Entry 1DLK (X-ray diffraction, 2.14 A resolution); this record covers chains B and E of the 3 polymer chains in the assembly.

[Chain B]
Molecule: Thrombin heavy chain
Organism: Bos taurus
Notes: EC 3.4.21.1
UniProtKB: P00766 (CTRA_BOVIN); residues 16-245 here = UniProt positions 16-245
Amino-acid sequence (230 residues; row label = number of the first residue in the row):
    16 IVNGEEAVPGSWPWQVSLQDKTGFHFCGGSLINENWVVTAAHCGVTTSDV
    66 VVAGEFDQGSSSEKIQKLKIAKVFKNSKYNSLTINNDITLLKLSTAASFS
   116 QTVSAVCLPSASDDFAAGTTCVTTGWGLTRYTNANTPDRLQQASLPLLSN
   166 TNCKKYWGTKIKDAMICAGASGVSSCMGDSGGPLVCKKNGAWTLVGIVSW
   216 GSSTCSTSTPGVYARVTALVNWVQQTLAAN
Disulfide bonds: C42-C58, C136-C201, C168-C182, C191-C220

[Chain E]
Molecule: peptidic inhibitor
Amino-acid sequence (5 residues; numbered 1 to 5; the number before each row is that of its first residue):
     1 XGGXX
Modified residues: PHQ (benzyl chlorocarbonate) at position 1; HPH ((2S)-2-amino-3-phenylpropane-1,1-diol) at position 4; 0QE (chloromethane) at position 5

[Chain B / chain E interface]
Residue-residue contacts - 24 pairs, chain B then chain E:
  H57(B) with G3(E); HPH_4(E), hydrogen bond (side chain-backbone); 0QE_5(E), covalent bond
  L97(B) with PHQ_1(E)
  T98(B) with PHQ_1(E)
  I99(B) with G3(E)
  K175(B) with PHQ_1(E)
  S190(B) with HPH_4(E)
  C191(B) with HPH_4(E)
  M192(B) with G3(E); HPH_4(E)
  G193(B) with HPH_4(E), hydrogen bond (backbone-backbone)
  S195(B) with HPH_4(E), covalent bond; 0QE_5(E)
  S214(B) with G3(E); HPH_4(E), hydrogen bond (backbone-backbone)
  W215(B) with PHQ_1(E); G2(E); G3(E); HPH_4(E)
  G216(B) with PHQ_1(E); G2(E), hydrogen bond (backbone-backbone); HPH_4(E)
  S217(B) with HPH_4(E)
Other interface residues (no listed pair), chain B (18 interface residues in all): W172, D194, V213, C220

[In short]
The interface between chain B and chain E involves 18 residues on one side and 5 on the other; the contacts
include 2 covalent bonds and 4 hydrogen bonds. Polar contacts include H57(B)-HPH_4(E), G193(B)-HPH_4(E) and
S214(B)-HPH_4(E).
Chain B is Thrombin heavy chain (Bos taurus) and chain E is peptidic inhibitor; the structure, Crystal
structure analysis of delta-chymotrypsin bound to a peptidyl chloromethyl ketone inhibitor, was determined by
X-ray diffraction.
